1Q72 - chains L and H; structure by X-ray diffraction, 1.70 A resolution.

Chain L:
Protein: Fab M82G2, Light chain
Source organism: Mus musculus
Notes: antibody fragment or engineered binder
Amino-acid sequence (218 residues; each row starts with the number of its first residue; a row labelled like 27A-27E holds insertion residues (27A, then the next letters in order)):
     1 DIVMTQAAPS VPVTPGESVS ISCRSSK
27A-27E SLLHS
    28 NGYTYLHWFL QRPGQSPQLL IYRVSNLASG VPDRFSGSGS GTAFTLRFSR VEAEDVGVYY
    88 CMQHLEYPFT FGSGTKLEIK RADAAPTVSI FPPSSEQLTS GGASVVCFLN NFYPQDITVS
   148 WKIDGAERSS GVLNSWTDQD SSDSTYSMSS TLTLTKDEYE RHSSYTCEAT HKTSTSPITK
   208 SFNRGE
Disulfides: Cys23-Cys88, Cys134-Cys194
Small-molecule neighbours: cocaine (COC): His27D, Tyr32, His91, Leu92, Tyr94, Phe96

Chain H:
Protein: Fab M82G2, Heavy chain
Source organism: Mus musculus
Notes: antibody fragment or engineered binder
Amino-acid sequence (223 residues; row label = number of the first residue in the row; note: 13 numbers in that range are skipped by the numbering (no residue carries them; nothing is unmodelled there); a row labelled like 52A-52C holds insertion residues (52A, then the next letters in order)):
     1 EVTLQESGGG LVQPGGSMKL SCAASGFTFS DAWVDWVRQS PGKGLEWVAE IR
52A-52C NKA
    53 NNHATKYTES VKGRFTISRD DSKSSVYLQM
82A-82C NSL
    83 RAEDTGIYYC TSVPQLGR
100A-100B GF
   101 AYWGQGTLVT VSAASTTPPS VYPLAPGSGG ASTSGSMVTL GCLVKGYFPE PVTV
   156 TW
   162 NSGALSSG
   171 VHTFPAVLNG D
   184 LYTLSSSVTV PSS
   198 TWP
   202 SQTVT
   208 CNVAHPASST QVDKKI
   226 VPK
Disordered / not traced: 132-134
Disulfides: Cys22-Cys92, Cys142-Cys208
Small-molecule neighbours: cocaine (COC): Asp31, Ala32, Trp33, Glu50, Asn52A, Asn53, Val95, Pro96, Gln97, Gly99

Interface between chain L and chain H:
Contacting residue pairs (70):
  His34(L) - Gly100A(H)
  Phe36(L) - Phe100B(H)
  Phe36(L) - Trp103(H)
  Gln38(L) - Gln39(H)  hydrogen bond
  Gln38(L) - Tyr91(H)  hydrogen bond
  Gln42(L) - Tyr91(H)
  Ser43(L) - Tyr91(H)
  Ser43(L) - Gly104(H)  hydrogen bond (side chain-backbone)
  Ser43(L) - Gln105(H)  hydrogen bond (side chain-backbone)
  Pro44(L) - Leu45(H)  hydrophobic
  Pro44(L) - Tyr91(H)
  Pro44(L) - Trp103(H)
  Leu46(L) - Arg100(H)
  Leu46(L) - Phe100B(H)
  Leu46(L) - Ala101(H)  hydrophobic
  Tyr49(L) - Arg100(H)
  Tyr87(L) - Gln39(H)  hydrogen bond
  Tyr87(L) - Leu45(H)  hydrophobic
  Met89(L) - Phe100B(H)  hydrophobic
  His91(L) - Val95(H)
  His91(L) - Gly100A(H)
  Tyr94(L) - Trp33(H)
  Tyr94(L) - Trp47(H)  hydrophobic
  Tyr94(L) - Glu50(H)  hydrogen bond
  Tyr94(L) - Arg52(H)  hydrogen bond
  Tyr94(L) - Lys58(H)
  Pro95(L) - Trp47(H)  hydrophobic
  Phe96(L) - Asp35(H)
  Phe96(L) - Trp47(H)
  Phe96(L) - Glu50(H)
  Phe96(L) - Phe100B(H)  hydrophobic
  Phe98(L) - Leu45(H)
  Ser116(L) - Thr139(H)
  Phe118(L) - Leu124(H)
  Phe118(L) - Ala125(H)
  Phe118(L) - Pro126(H)
  Phe118(L) - Thr139(H)
  Pro119(L) - Lys228(H)
  Ser121(L) - Tyr122(H)
  Ser121(L) - Pro123(H)
  Glu123(L) - Tyr122(H)
  Glu123(L) - Pro123(H)
  Glu123(L) - Lys221(H)  salt bridge
  Gln124(L) - Tyr122(H)
  Gln124(L) - Lys145(H)
  Ser131(L) - Leu143(H)
  Ser131(L) - Lys145(H)
  Phe135(L) - Leu124(H)  hydrophobic
  Phe135(L) - Gly141(H)
  Phe135(L) - Phe174(H)  hydrophobic
  Phe135(L) - Ser188(H)
  Phe135(L) - Ser189(H)
  Phe135(L) - Ser190(H)
  Asn137(L) - His172(H)
  Asn137(L) - Phe174(H)
  Asn137(L) - Ser190(H)  hydrogen bond
  Asn138(L) - His172(H)  hydrogen bond
  Leu160(L) - Val177(H)  hydrophobic
  Leu160(L) - Asn179(H)
  Asn161(L) - Val177(H)
  Ser162(L) - Phe174(H)
  Ser162(L) - Pro175(H)  hydrogen bond (side chain-backbone)
  Ser162(L) - Val177(H)
  Trp163(L) - Pro175(H)
  Thr164(L) - Phe174(H)
  Ser174(L) - His172(H)  hydrogen bond
  Ser174(L) - Phe174(H)
  Met175(L) - Phe174(H)
  Ser176(L) - Phe174(H)
  Ser176(L) - Ser188(H)  hydrogen bond
Also at the interface, not in a pair above, chain L (36 interface residues in all): Gln45, Ser127, Val133
Also at the interface, not in a pair above, chain H (44 interface residues in all): Val37, Glu46, Thr60, Gly106, Val121, Leu140, Thr173, Thr186

Overview:
Chain L and chain H form an interface of 36 and 44 residues respectively; the contacts include 12 hydrogen
bonds and 1 salt bridge. Among the polar pairs are Glu123(L)-Lys221(H), Gln38(L)-Gln39(H) and
Gln38(L)-Tyr91(H). Cocaine is bound between chain L and chain H.
Here chain L is Fab M82G2, Light chain and chain H is Fab M82G2, Heavy chain, both from Mus musculus. Entry
1Q72 (Anti-Cocaine Antibody M82G2 Complexed with Cocaine) was determined by X-ray diffraction (same
publication as 1QYG and 1RFD).
